Entry 1S5G (X-ray diffraction, 3.10 A resolution); this record covers chains A and Y of the 3 polymer chains in the assembly.

Chain A:
Name: Myosin heavy chain, striated muscle
From: Argopecten irradians
Reference sequence: P24733 (MYS_AEQIR); residue numbers follow UniProt; this construct covers 1-840
Amino-acid sequence (840 residues; each row starts with the number of its first residue):
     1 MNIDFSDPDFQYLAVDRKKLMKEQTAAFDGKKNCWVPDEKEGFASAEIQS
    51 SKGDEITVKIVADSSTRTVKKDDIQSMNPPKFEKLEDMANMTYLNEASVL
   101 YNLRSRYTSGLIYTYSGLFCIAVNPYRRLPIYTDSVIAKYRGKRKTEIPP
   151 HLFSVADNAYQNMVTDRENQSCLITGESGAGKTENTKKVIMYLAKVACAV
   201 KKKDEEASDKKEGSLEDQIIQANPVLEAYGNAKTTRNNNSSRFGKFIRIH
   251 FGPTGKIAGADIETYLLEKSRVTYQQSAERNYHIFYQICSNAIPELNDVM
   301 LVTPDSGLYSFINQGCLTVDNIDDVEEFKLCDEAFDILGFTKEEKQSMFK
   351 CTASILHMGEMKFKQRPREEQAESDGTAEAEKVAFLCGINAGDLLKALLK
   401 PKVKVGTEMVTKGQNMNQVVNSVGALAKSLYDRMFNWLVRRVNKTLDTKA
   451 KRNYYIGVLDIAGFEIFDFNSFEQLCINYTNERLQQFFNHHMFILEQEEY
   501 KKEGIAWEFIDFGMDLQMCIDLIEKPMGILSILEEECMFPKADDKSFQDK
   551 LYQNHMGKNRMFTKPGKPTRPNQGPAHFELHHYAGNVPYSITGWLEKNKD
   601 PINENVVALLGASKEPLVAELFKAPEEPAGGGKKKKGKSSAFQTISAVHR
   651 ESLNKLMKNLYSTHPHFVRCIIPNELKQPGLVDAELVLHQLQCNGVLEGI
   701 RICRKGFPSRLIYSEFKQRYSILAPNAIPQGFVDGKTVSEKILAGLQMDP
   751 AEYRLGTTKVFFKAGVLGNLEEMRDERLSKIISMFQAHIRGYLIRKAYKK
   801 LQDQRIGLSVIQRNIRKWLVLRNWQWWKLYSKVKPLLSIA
Not modelled in the structure: 1-2, 23-27, 201-211, 627-642, 837-840
Curated features (UniProtKB/Swiss-Prot):
  - region: Leu653 to Glu675 (Actin-binding)
  - binding site (ATP): Gly176 to Thr183
Small-molecule neighbours: ADP (adenosine-5'-diphosphate): Asn124, Pro125, Tyr126, Arg127, Arg128, Leu129, Tyr132, Glu184, Asn237, Asn238, Asn239, Asn321
What the authors report for this chain:
  - binding site for ADP: Arg127, Arg128, Tyr132, Asn237, Asn239, Asn321
  - contacts within the chain: Arg128-Glu184 (salt bridge), Glu177-Arg236 (salt bridge), Arg236-Glu675 (salt bridge)

Chain Y:
Name: Myosin regulatory light chain, striated adductor muscle
From: Argopecten irradians
Reference sequence: P13543 (MLR_AEQIR); numbering as in UniProt (aligned over 1-156)
Amino-acid sequence (156 residues; numbered 1 to 156; the number before each row is that of its first residue):
     1 ADKAASGVLTKLPQKQIQEMKEAFSMIDVDRDGFVSKEDIKAISEQLGRA
    51 PDDKELTAMLKEAPGPLNFTMFLSIFSDKLSGTDSEETIRNAFAMFDEQE
   101 TKKLNIEYIKDLLENMGDNFNKDEMRMTFKEAPVEGGKFDYVKFTAMIKG
   151 SGEEEA
Not modelled in the structure: 1-12, 155-156
Bound ions: Mg2+: Asp30, Asp32, Asp39

Interface between chain A and chain Y:
Residue-residue contacts (52):
  Asp803(A) - Met95(Y)
  Gln804(A) - Met95(Y)  hydrogen bond (side chain-backbone)
  Gln804(A) - Phe96(Y)
  Gly807(A) - Ala92(Y)
  Gly807(A) - Met95(Y)
  Leu808(A) - Phe96(Y)  hydrophobic
  Leu808(A) - Leu112(Y)
  Leu808(A) - Leu113(Y)  hydrophobic
  Val810(A) - Ala92(Y)  hydrophobic
  Ile811(A) - Ala92(Y)  hydrophobic
  Ile811(A) - Phe93(Y)
  Ile811(A) - Leu113(Y)  hydrophobic
  Gln812(A) - Leu113(Y)  hydrogen bond (side chain-backbone)
  Gln812(A) - Met116(Y)  hydrogen bond (side chain-backbone)
  Gln812(A) - Gly117(Y)
  Gln812(A) - Asp118(Y)  hydrogen bond (side chain-backbone)
  Gln812(A) - Asn119(Y)
  Gln812(A) - Phe120(Y)
  Arg813(A) - Asp84(Y)  salt bridge
  Asn814(A) - Asp84(Y)
  Asn814(A) - Ile89(Y)
  Ile815(A) - Phe120(Y)  hydrophobic
  Ile815(A) - Thr128(Y)
  Ile815(A) - Phe144(Y)  hydrophobic
  Arg816(A) - Asp118(Y)  hydrogen bond (side chain-backbone)
  Arg816(A) - Asn119(Y)
  Arg816(A) - Phe120(Y)
  Arg816(A) - Glu124(Y)  salt bridge
  Lys817(A) - Ser81(Y)  hydrogen bond (side chain-backbone)
  Lys817(A) - Gly82(Y)
  Trp818(A) - Met147(Y)  hydrogen bond (side chain-backbone)
  Trp818(A) - Ile148(Y)
  Trp818(A) - Glu154(Y)
  Leu819(A) - Thr128(Y)
  Leu821(A) - Leu80(Y)  hydrophobic
  Arg822(A) - Glu154(Y)
  Trp824(A) - Phe76(Y)  hydrophobic
  Trp826(A) - Ile40(Y)  hydrophobic
  Trp826(A) - Glu55(Y)
  Trp826(A) - Met59(Y)  hydrophobic
  Trp826(A) - Phe76(Y)  hydrophobic
  Trp827(A) - Glu154(Y)
  Leu829(A) - Ile40(Y)  hydrophobic
  Leu829(A) - Ser44(Y)
  Tyr830(A) - Met20(Y)
  Tyr830(A) - Phe76(Y)  hydrophobic
  Val833(A) - Met26(Y)  hydrophobic
  Lys834(A) - Glu19(Y)  salt bridge
  Lys834(A) - Glu22(Y)  salt bridge
  Lys834(A) - Ala23(Y)
  Leu836(A) - Glu22(Y)
  Leu836(A) - Met26(Y)  hydrophobic
Also at the interface, not in a pair above, chain A (25 interface residues in all): Lys832
Also at the interface, not in a pair above, chain Y (43 interface residues in all): Ile27, Ile43, Leu47, Gly48, Glu62, Ile75, Lys79, Thr83, Thr88, Asn121, Met127

Summary:
The interface between chain A and chain Y involves 25 residues on one side and 43 on the other, with 7
hydrogen bonds and 4 salt bridges. Among the polar pairs are Arg813(A)-Asp84(Y), Arg816(A)-Glu124(Y) and
Lys834(A)-Glu19(Y). The paper reports a binding site for ADP at Arg127(A), Arg128(A) and Tyr132(A) among
others; contacts within the chain involving Arg128(A), Glu184(A) and Glu177(A) among others.
Here chain A is Myosin heavy chain, striated muscle and chain Y is Myosin regulatory light chain, striated
adductor muscle, both from Argopecten irradians. Entry 1S5G (Structure of Scallop myosin S1 reveals a novel
nucleotide conformation) was determined by X-ray diffraction, deposited together with 1SR6.
